2VUM - chains B and J of the 16 polymer chains in the assembly; structure by X-ray diffraction, 3.40 A resolution.

Chain B:
Name: DNA-directed RNA polymerase II subunit RPB2
Source organism: Saccharomyces cerevisiae
Notes: EC 2.7.7.6
UniProtKB: P08518 (RPB2_YEAST); residue numbers follow UniProt; this construct covers 1-1224
Amino-acid sequence (1224 residues; row label = number of the first residue in the row):
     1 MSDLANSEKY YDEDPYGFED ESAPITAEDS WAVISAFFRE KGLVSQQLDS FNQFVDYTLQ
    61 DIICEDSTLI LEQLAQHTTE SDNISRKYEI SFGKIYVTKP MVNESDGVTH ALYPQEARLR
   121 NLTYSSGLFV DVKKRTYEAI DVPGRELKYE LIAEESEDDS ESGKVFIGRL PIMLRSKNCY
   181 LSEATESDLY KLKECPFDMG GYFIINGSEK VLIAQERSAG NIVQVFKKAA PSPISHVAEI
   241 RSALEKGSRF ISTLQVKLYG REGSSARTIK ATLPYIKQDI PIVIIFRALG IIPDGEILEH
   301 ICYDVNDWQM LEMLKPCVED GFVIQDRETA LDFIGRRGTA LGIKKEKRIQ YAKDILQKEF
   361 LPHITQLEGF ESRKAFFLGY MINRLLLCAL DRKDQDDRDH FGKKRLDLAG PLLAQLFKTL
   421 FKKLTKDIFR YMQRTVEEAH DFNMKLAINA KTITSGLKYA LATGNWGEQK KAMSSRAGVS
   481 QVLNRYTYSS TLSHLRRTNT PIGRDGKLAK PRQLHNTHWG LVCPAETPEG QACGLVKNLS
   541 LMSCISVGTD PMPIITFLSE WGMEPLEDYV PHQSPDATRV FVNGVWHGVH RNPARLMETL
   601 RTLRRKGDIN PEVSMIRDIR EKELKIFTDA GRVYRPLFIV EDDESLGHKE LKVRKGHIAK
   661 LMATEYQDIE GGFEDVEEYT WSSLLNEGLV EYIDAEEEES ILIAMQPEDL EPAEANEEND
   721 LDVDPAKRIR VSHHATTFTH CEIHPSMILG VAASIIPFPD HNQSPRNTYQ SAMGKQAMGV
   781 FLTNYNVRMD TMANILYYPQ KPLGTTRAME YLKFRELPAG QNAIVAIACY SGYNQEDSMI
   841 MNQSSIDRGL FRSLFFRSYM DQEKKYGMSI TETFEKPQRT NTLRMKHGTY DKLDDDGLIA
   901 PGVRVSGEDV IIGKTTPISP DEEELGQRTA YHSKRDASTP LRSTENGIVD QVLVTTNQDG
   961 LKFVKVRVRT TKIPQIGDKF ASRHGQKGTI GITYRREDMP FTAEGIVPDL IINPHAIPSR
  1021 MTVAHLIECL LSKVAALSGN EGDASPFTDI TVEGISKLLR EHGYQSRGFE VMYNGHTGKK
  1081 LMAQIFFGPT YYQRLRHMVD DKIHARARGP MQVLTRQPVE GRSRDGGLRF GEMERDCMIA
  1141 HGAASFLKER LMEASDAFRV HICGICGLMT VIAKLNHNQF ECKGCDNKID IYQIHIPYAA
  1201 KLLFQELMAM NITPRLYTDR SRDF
Not modelled in the structure: 1-19, 71-89, 135-163, 336-344, 438-445, 503-508, 669-677, 716-721, 920-932
Ion coordination: Zn2+ near C1166 (its only coordinating residue here)
What the authors report for this chain:
  - binding site for Amatoxin: Q763

Chain J:
Name: DNA-directed RNA polymerases I, II, and III subunit RPABC5
Source organism: Saccharomyces cerevisiae
Notes: EC 2.7.7.6
UniProtKB: P22139 (RPAB5_YEAST); numbering as in UniProt (aligned over 1-70)
Amino-acid sequence (70 residues; numbered 1 to 70; the number before each row is that of its first residue):
     1 MIVPVRCFSC GKVVGDKWES YLNLLQEDEL DEGTALSRLG LKRYCCRRMI LTHVDLIEKF
    61 LRYNPLEKRD
Not modelled in the structure: 66-70
Ion coordination: Zn2+: C7, C10, C45
Swiss-Prot annotation at these positions:
  - binding site (Zn(2+)): C7, C10, C45, C46
  - cross-link: K59 (Glycyl lysine isopeptide (Lys-Gly) (interchain with G-Cter in ubiquitin))

How chain B and chain J interact:
Contacting residue pairs (64):
  E186(B) with R62(J), salt bridge
  S187(B) with R62(J)
  Y190(B) with K59(J); R62(J); Y63(J)
  K193(B) with Y63(J); P65(J)
  C195(B) with Y63(J)
  P196(B) with Y63(J)
  F197(B) with K59(J)
  V780(B) with L56(J), hydrophobic
  T783(B) with F60(J); Y63(J), hydrogen bond
  N784(B) with Y63(J), hydrogen bond (backbone-side chain)
  Y785(B) with M1(J); F60(J), hydrophobic
  I795(B) with M1(J), hydrophobic
  Y797(B) with M1(J)
  Y798(B) with P4(J), hydrophobic
  P799(B) with M1(J); L56(J), hydrophobic
  Q800(B) with T52(J)
  K801(B) with L51(J); T52(J), hydrogen bond (backbone-backbone); V54(J)
  R815(B) with V54(J)
  E816(B) with V54(J); L56(J); K59(J)
  Q821(B) with F8(J)
  N822(B) with R48(J), hydrogen bond (backbone-side chain); T52(J)
  A823(B) with R48(J)
  I824(B) with S9(J); R48(J)
  S845(B) with F8(J); S9(J)
  R848(B) with C7(J); F8(J), hydrogen bond (side chain-backbone); S9(J); G11(J)
  L850(B) with F8(J), hydrophobic
  R996(B) with C10(J), hydrogen bond (side chain-backbone)
  E1004(B) with R43(J)
  I1006(B) with R43(J); Y44(J); C45(J), hydrophobic
  V1007(B) with S9(J)
  D1009(B) with S9(J), hydrogen bond; R48(J), salt bridge
  K1033(B) with Y44(J)
  A1035(B) with L51(J)
  A1036(B) with Y44(J), hydrophobic; R47(J); L51(J)
  L1037(B) with Y44(J), hydrophobic; R47(J), hydrogen bond (backbone-side chain)
  S1038(B) with G33(J)
  G1039(B) with E32(J); G33(J); L51(J)
  Y1064(B) with Y44(J)
  E1070(B) with Y44(J), hydrogen bond
  P1089(B) with Y44(J)
Interface residues without a listed pair, chain B (47 interface residues in all): E194, L803, L817, N842, G849, N1040, F1087
Interface residues without a listed pair, chain J (24 interface residues in all): M49

In short:
47 residues of chain B face 24 of chain J across their interface, with 9 hydrogen bonds and 2 salt bridges.
Polar contacts include E186(B)-R62(J), D1009(B)-R48(J) and T783(B)-Y63(J). C7(J), C10(J) and C45(J) form the
Zn2+ site. From UniProt: 4 Zn2+-binding residues on chain J. From the paper: a binding site for Amatoxin at
Q763(B).
Here chain B is DNA-directed RNA polymerase II subunit RPB2 and chain J is DNA-directed RNA polymerases I, II,
and III subunit RPABC5, both from Saccharomyces cerevisiae. Entry 2VUM (Alpha-amanitin inhibited complete RNA
polymerase II elongation complex) was determined by X-ray diffraction.
